Entry 4U4G (X-ray diffraction, 4.49 A resolution (low resolution: residue-level contacts below are approximate; hydrogen-bond / salt-bridge calls are withheld)); this record covers chains C and D of the 4 polymer chains in the assembly.

Chain C (and D):
Protein: Glutamate receptor 2
From: Rattus norvegicus
Notes: chain D of this document is another copy of the same molecule, construct and numbering; everything in this record applies to it too
UniProtKB: P19491 (GRIA2_RAT), isoform P19491-2; aligned to UniProt positions 25-841 over residues 10-826 (the alignment contains insertions or deletions, so no single offset holds)
Chain sequence (822 residues; row label = number of the first residue in the row):
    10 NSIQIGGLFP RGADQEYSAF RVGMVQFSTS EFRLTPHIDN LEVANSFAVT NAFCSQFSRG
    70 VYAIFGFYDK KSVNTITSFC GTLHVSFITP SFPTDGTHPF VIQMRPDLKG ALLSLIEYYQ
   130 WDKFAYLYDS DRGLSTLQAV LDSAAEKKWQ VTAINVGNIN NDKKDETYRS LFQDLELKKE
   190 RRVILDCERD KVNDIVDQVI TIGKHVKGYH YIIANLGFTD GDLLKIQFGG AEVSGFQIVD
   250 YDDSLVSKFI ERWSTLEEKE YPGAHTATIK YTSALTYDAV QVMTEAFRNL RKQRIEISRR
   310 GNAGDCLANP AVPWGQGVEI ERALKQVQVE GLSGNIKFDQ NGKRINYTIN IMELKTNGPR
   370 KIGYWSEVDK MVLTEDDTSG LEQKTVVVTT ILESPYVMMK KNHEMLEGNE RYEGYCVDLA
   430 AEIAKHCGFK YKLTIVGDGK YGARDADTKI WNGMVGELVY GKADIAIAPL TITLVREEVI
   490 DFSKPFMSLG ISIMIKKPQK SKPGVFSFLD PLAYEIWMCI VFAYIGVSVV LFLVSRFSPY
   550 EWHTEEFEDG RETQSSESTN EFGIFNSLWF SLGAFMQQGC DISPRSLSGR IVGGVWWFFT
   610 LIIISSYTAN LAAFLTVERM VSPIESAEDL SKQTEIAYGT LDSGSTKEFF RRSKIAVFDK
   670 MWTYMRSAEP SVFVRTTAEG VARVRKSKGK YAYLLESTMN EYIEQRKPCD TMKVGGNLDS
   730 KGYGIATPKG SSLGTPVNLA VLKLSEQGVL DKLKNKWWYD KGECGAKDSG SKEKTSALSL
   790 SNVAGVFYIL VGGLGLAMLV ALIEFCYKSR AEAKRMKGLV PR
Disordered / not traced: 545-567, 587-592, 774-784, 818-831
Differences from the reference sequence: conflict Glu241 (Asn256 in P19491), Leu382 (Val397 in P19491), Glu384 (Gly405 in P19491), Asp385 (Asn406 in P19491), Gln392 (Asn413 in P19491); expression tag (827-831)
UniProt features mapped onto this chain:
  - glycosylation: Asn355 (N-linked (GlcNAc...) asparagine)
Disulfide bonds: Cys63-Cys315, Cys718-Cys773
Glycans and other covalent adducts: N-acetylglucosamine (NAG) linked to Asn355
Ligand contacts: ZK1 ({[7-morpholin-4-yl-2,3-dioxo-6-(trifluoromethyl)-3,4-dihydroquinoxalin-1(2H)-yl]methyl}phosphonic acid): Glu402, Tyr405, Tyr450, Gly451, Pro478, Leu479, Thr480, Arg485, Gly653, Ser654, Thr686, Leu704, Glu705, Thr707, Met708, Tyr732

How chain C and chain D interact:
Contacting residue pairs (99):
  Asn54(C) with Ser87(D)
  Ser55(C) with Asn83(D); Ser87(D)
  Phe56(C) with Ser87(D); Phe88(D); Thr91(D); Cys315(D)
  Thr59(C) with Thr59(D)
  Asn60(C) with Leu316(D)
  Lys80(C) with Asn83(D)
  Asn83(C) with Ser55(D); Lys80(D)
  Thr84(C) with Thr84(D)
  Ser87(C) with Asn54(D); Ser55(D); Phe56(D)
  Phe88(C) with Phe56(D); Thr59(D)
  Thr91(C) with Phe56(D)
  Gln147(C) with Tyr137(D); Leu143(D)
  Leu150(C) with Ala162(D)
  Asp151(C) with Tyr137(D); Ile163(D); Asn164(D)
  Ala154(C) with Thr161(D); Ile163(D); Asp183(D); Leu186(D)
  Glu155(C) with Asp183(D)
  Lys157(C) with Leu186(D); Lys187(D)
  Thr161(C) with Ala154(D)
  Ala162(C) with Asp151(D)
  Leu186(C) with Lys157(D)
  Lys187(C) with Ala154(D)
  Cys315(C) with Phe56(D); Leu316(D)
  Leu316(C) with Asn60(D); Cys63(D); Leu316(D)
  Pro520(C) with Leu787(D)
  Ile525(C) with Ser788(D); Leu789(D); Val792(D)
  Cys528(C) with Phe796(D)
  Ile529(C) with Phe796(D)
  Ala532(C) with Leu799(D)
  Gly535(C) with Leu803(D)
  Val536(C) with Leu803(D)
  Val539(C) with Leu803(D); Met807(D)
  Leu542(C) with Met807(D); Phe814(D)
  Val543(C) with Phe814(D)
  Ser544(C) with Phe814(D)
  Arg594(C) with Leu577(D); Trp578(D)
  Leu596(C) with Leu577(D); Val809(D); Glu813(D)
  Ser597(C) with Ala806(D); Val809(D); Ala810(D); Glu813(D)
  Arg599(C) with Leu581(D); Phe584(D)
  Ile600(C) with Ala806(D)
  Val601(C) with Gly802(D); Leu803(D); Ala806(D)
  Gly603(C) with Phe584(D)
  Val604(C) with Ile798(D); Leu799(D)
  Trp606(C) with Met585(D); Thr609(D)
  Phe607(C) with Trp526(D)
  Phe608(C) with Val795(D); Phe796(D); Leu799(D)
  Leu610(C) with Ile613(D)
  Ile611(C) with Phe517(D); Tyr616(D); Val795(D)
  Ser614(C) with Tyr616(D); Thr617(D)
  Ser615(C) with Leu620(D)
  Thr617(C) with Thr617(D)
  Ala618(C) with Thr617(D); Leu620(D); Ala621(D)
  Asn619(C) with Leu624(D); Leu787(D)
  Ala622(C) with Leu624(D)
  Phe623(C) with Ser785(D); Ala786(D)
  Thr672(C) with Asp769(D)
  Ser676(C) with Asp769(D); Lys770(D)
Also at the interface, not in a pair above, chain C (72 interface residues in all): Cys63, Lys79, Leu92, Tyr137, Leu143, Ala153, Gln159, Ile163, Asn164, Ala320, Glu524, Ser595, Trp605, Ile612, Thr625, Val626
Also at the interface, not in a pair above, chain D (71 interface residues in all): Lys79, Leu92, Gln147, Leu150, Gln159, Ala320, Phe574, Ser580, Gln586, Thr625, Leu805

Overview:
72 residues of chain C and 71 residues of chain D are in contact. Chain C binds compound ZK1. Covalently
linked N-acetylglucosamine: at Asn355(C).
Both chains are Glutamate receptor 2 (Rattus norvegicus). Entry 4U4G (Structure of GluA2* in complex with
competitive antagonist ZK 200775) was determined by X-ray diffraction, deposited together with 4U4F.
